PDB entry 1RJ8 | X-ray diffraction, 2.23 A resolution | chains B and D of the 3 polymer chains in the assembly

# Chain B (and D)
Name: ectodysplasin-A isoform EDA-A2
Source organism: Homo sapiens
Notes: fragment: TNF domain of EDA-A2; chain D of this document is another copy of the same molecule, construct and numbering; everything in this record applies to it too
UniProtKB: Q92838 (EDA_HUMAN); numbering as in UniProt; present here: 230-307, 310-389
Amino-acid sequence (164 residues; numbered 226 to 391; 2 numbers in that range are skipped by the numbering (no residue carries them; nothing is unmodelled there); the number before each row is that of its first residue):
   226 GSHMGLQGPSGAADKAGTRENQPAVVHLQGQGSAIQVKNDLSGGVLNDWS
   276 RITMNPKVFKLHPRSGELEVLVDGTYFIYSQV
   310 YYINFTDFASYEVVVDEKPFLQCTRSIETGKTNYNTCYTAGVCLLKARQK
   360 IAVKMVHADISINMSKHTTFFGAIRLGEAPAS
Unresolved in the structure: 226-247, 390-391
Construct notes: cloning artifact (226-229)
Disulfides: Cys332-Cys346
Swiss-Prot annotation at these positions:
  - glycosylation (N-linked (GlcNAc...) asparagine): Asn313, Asn372
  - natural variant: His252 (H252L: In XHED; H252Y: In XHED), Gly255 (G255C: In XHED; G255D: In XHED), Ala259 (A259E: In STHAGX1), Ile260 (I260S: In STHAGX1), Leu266 (L266R: In XHED), Gly269 (G269V: In XHED), Leu271 (L271P: In XHED), Trp274 (W274G: In XHED; W274R: In XHED), Arg289 (R289C: In STHAGX1; R289L: In STHAGX1; R289P: In XHED), Ser290 (S290C: In XHED), Gly291 (G291R: In XHED; G291W: In XHED), Leu293 (L293P: In XHED), 29 further natural variant entries in UniProt
What the authors report for this chain:
  - post-translational modification sites: Asn313 (citing earlier work)
  - disease-associated variants - H252L, G291R, G291W, G299S, Y320C, A349D: decreased stability (proposed by the authors, not directly observed)
  - disease-associated variants - D298H, R357P (citing earlier work)
  - disease-associated variants - A356D: decreased expression (citing earlier work)

# Interface between chain B and chain D
Contacting residue pairs (48; chain B residue first):
  Pro248(B) - Leu385(D)
  Val250(B) - Thr300(D)
  Val250(B) - Val351(D)  hydrophobic
  His252(B) - Phe329(D)
  His252(B) - Val351(D)
  Thr278(B) - Leu353(D)
  Phe302(B) - Phe302(D)  hydrophobic
  Tyr304(B) - Ala349(D)
  Tyr304(B) - Gly350(D)
  Tyr304(B) - Val351(D)  hydrogen bond (side chain-backbone)
  Gln306(B) - Gln331(D)  hydrogen bond (side chain-backbone)
  Gln306(B) - Thr348(D)  hydrogen bond
  Tyr310(B) - Phe317(D)
  Tyr310(B) - Gln331(D)
  Tyr310(B) - Thr333(D)
  Arg334(B) - Arg334(D)
  Glu337(B) - Arg334(D)
  Glu337(B) - Ser335(D)  hydrogen bond (side chain-backbone)
  Glu337(B) - Ile336(D)
  Glu337(B) - Glu337(D)
  Glu337(B) - Asn342(D)  hydrogen bond
  Glu337(B) - Asn344(D)  hydrogen bond
  Thr338(B) - Ile336(D)
  Thr338(B) - Glu337(D)  hydrogen bond (side chain-backbone)
  Gly339(B) - Glu337(D)  hydrogen bond (backbone-side chain)
  Thr341(B) - Ser335(D)
  Tyr343(B) - Phe317(D)  hydrophobic
  Tyr343(B) - Thr333(D)
  Tyr343(B) - Arg334(D)
  Tyr343(B) - Ser335(D)  hydrogen bond (backbone-side chain)
  Asn344(B) - Thr333(D)
  Asn344(B) - Arg334(D)
  Thr345(B) - Gln331(D)
  Thr345(B) - Cys332(D)
  Thr345(B) - Thr333(D)  hydrogen bond (side chain-backbone)
  Thr345(B) - Arg334(D)  hydrogen bond (backbone-side chain)
  Tyr347(B) - Tyr347(D)  hydrophobic
  Tyr347(B) - Ala349(D)
  Lys375(B) - Lys327(D)
  His376(B) - Pro328(D)
  His376(B) - Phe329(D)
  His376(B) - Leu330(D)
  His376(B) - Gln331(D)  hydrogen bond (backbone-backbone)
  Thr377(B) - Gln331(D)
  Phe379(B) - Leu330(D)  hydrophobic
  Phe379(B) - Thr348(D)
  Phe379(B) - Ala349(D)
  Ile383(B) - Leu385(D)  hydrophobic
Also at the interface, not in a pair above, chain B (26 interface residues in all): Val251, Gln254, Lys340, Asn342
Also at the interface, not in a pair above, chain D (24 interface residues in all): Glu321

# Overview
Chain B and chain D form an interface of 26 and 24 residues respectively; the contacts include 12 hydrogen
bonds. Among the polar pairs are Tyr304(B)-Val351(D), Gln306(B)-Gln331(D) and Gln306(B)-Thr348(D). From the
paper: H252L, G291R and G291W of chain B, among others, reduce stability; a modification site at Asn313(B); 7
substitutions were tested in all.
Chain B and chain D are both ectodysplasin-A isoform EDA-A2 (Homo sapiens); the structure, The crystal
structure of TNF family member EDA-A2, was determined by X-ray diffraction, deposited together with 1RJ7.
